PDB entry 6EE1 | X-ray diffraction, 2.36 A resolution | chains C and D of the 4 polymer chains in the assembly

[Chain C (and D)]
Molecule: Isocitrate lyase 2
Source organism: Mycobacterium tuberculosis (strain CDC 1551 / Oshkosh)
Notes: EC 4.1.3.1; chain D of this document is another copy of the same molecule, construct and numbering; everything in this record applies to it too
UniProt: Q8VJU4 (ACEA2_MYCTO); numbering as in UniProt (aligned over 1-766)
Sequence (786 residues; each row starts with the number of its first residue; numbers below 1 keep their minus sign (Met-19 is residue -19)):
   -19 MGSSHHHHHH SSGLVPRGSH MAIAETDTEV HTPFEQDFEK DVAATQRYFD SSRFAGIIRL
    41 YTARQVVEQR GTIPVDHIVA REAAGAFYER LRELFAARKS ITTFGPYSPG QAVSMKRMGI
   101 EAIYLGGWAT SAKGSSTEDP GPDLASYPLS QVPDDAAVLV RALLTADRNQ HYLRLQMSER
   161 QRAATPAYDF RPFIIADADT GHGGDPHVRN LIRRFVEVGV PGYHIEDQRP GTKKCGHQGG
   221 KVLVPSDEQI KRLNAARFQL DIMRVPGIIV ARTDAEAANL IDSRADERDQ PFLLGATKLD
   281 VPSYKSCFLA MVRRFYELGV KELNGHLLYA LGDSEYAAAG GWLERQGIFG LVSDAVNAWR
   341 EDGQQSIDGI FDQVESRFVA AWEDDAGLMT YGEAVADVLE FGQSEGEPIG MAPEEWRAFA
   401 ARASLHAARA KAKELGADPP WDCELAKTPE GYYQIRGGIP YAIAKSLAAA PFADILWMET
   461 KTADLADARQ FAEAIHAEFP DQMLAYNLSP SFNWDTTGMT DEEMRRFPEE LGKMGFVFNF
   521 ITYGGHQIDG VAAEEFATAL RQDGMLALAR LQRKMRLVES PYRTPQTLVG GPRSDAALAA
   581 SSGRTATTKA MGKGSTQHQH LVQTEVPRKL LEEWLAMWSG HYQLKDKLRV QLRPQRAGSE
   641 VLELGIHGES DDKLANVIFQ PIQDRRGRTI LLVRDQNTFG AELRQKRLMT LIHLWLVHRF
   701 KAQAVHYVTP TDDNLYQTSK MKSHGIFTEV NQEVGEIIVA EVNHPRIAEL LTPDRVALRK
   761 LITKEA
Unresolved in the structure: -19 to 11, 217-218, 277-278, 343-344, 381-390, 416, 588-601, 765-766 (chain D: -19 to 10, 217-218, 343, 382-391, 589-601)
Sequence notes: initiating methionine (-19); expression tag (-18 to 0)
Bound ions: Mg2+: Ala450, Ala453
Ligand contacts: acetyl coenzyme A (ACO): Val673, Arg674, Asp675, Gln676, Asn677, Thr678, Leu683, Arg684, Gln685, Lys686, Arg687, Leu688, Met689, Thr690, Tyr707, Val708, Thr709, Pro710, Thr711, Asp713, Asn714, Tyr716, Gln717, Lys720, Met721, His724
From the paper describing this entry:
  - catalytic residues: Lys213 to His217 (by similarity / conservation)

[Chain C / chain D interface]
Pairs across the interface - 102 pairs, chain C then chain D:
  Thr12(C) - Glu159(D)  hydrogen bond
  Phe14(C) - His151(D)
  Phe14(C) - Arg154(D)
  Phe14(C) - Leu155(D)  hydrophobic
  Phe14(C) - Arg162(D)
  Glu15(C) - Glu159(D)
  Glu15(C) - Arg162(D)  salt bridge
  Phe18(C) - Leu155(D)  hydrophobic
  Leu40(C) - Ala580(D)
  Leu40(C) - Gly583(D)
  Tyr41(C) - Ala580(D)
  Arg44(C) - Leu155(D)
  Arg44(C) - Gln156(D)
  Gln45(C) - Ala580(D)
  Gln45(C) - Arg584(D)
  Glu48(C) - Tyr152(D)
  Glu48(C) - Leu155(D)
  Glu48(C) - Gln156(D)  hydrogen bond
  Glu48(C) - Ala576(D)
  Gln49(C) - Arg148(D)
  Gln49(C) - Arg573(D)  hydrogen bond (side chain-backbone)
  Gln49(C) - Ala576(D)
  Gln49(C) - Ala577(D)
  Arg50(C) - Arg148(D)  hydrogen bond (backbone-side chain)
  Gly51(C) - Asp147(D)
  Gly51(C) - Arg148(D)
  Gly51(C) - His151(D)
  Thr52(C) - Asp147(D)  hydrogen bond
  Thr52(C) - His151(D)
  Ile53(C) - Leu144(D)  hydrophobic
  Ile53(C) - Asp147(D)  hydrogen bond (backbone-side chain)
  Ile53(C) - Phe170(D)
  Pro54(C) - Ile58(D)
  Pro54(C) - Val59(D)
  Pro54(C) - Glu62(D)
  Val55(C) - Ile58(D)  hydrophobic
  Val55(C) - Arg148(D)
  Asp56(C) - Asp56(D)
  Asp56(C) - Ile58(D)
  Ile58(C) - Pro54(D)
  Ile58(C) - Val55(D)  hydrophobic
  Ile58(C) - Asp56(D)
  Val59(C) - Pro54(D)
  Val59(C) - Val55(D)  hydrophobic
  Glu62(C) - Pro54(D)
  Arg141(C) - Arg193(D)
  Arg141(C) - Glu197(D)  salt bridge
  Leu144(C) - Ile53(D)  hydrophobic
  Asp147(C) - Gly51(D)
  Asp147(C) - Thr52(D)  hydrogen bond
  Asp147(C) - Ile53(D)  hydrogen bond (side chain-backbone)
  Arg148(C) - Gln49(D)  hydrogen bond (side chain-backbone)
  Arg148(C) - Arg50(D)  hydrogen bond (side chain-backbone)
  Arg148(C) - Gly51(D)
  His151(C) - Phe14(D)
  His151(C) - Gly51(D)
  His151(C) - Thr52(D)
  Tyr152(C) - Glu48(D)
  Arg154(C) - Phe14(D)
  Leu155(C) - Phe14(D)  hydrophobic
  Leu155(C) - Phe18(D)  hydrophobic
  Leu155(C) - Glu48(D)
  Gln156(C) - Arg44(D)  hydrogen bond
  Gln156(C) - Glu48(D)
  Glu159(C) - Thr12(D)
  Glu159(C) - Glu15(D)
  Arg162(C) - Phe14(D)
  Arg162(C) - Glu15(D)  salt bridge
  Phe170(C) - Ile53(D)
  Arg171(C) - Ile53(D)
  Asp185(C) - Leu578(D)
  Asp185(C) - Ser581(D)
  Arg189(C) - Ala577(D)
  Arg189(C) - Ser581(D)  hydrogen bond
  Arg193(C) - Arg141(D)
  Glu197(C) - Arg141(D)  salt bridge
  Lys231(C) - Ser581(D)
  Lys231(C) - Ser582(D)
  Asn234(C) - Ala580(D)  hydrogen bond (side chain-backbone)
  Asn234(C) - Ser581(D)  hydrogen bond (side chain-backbone)
  Ala235(C) - Ser581(D)
  Phe238(C) - Ala577(D)  hydrophobic
  Phe238(C) - Ala580(D)  hydrophobic
  Arg573(C) - Gln49(D)  hydrogen bond (backbone-side chain)
  Ala576(C) - Gln49(D)
  Ala577(C) - Gln49(D)
  Ala577(C) - Arg189(D)
  Ala577(C) - Phe238(D)  hydrophobic
  Leu578(C) - Asp185(D)
  Ala580(C) - Leu40(D)
  Ala580(C) - Tyr41(D)
  Ala580(C) - Gln45(D)
  Ala580(C) - Asn234(D)  hydrogen bond (backbone-side chain)
  Ala580(C) - Phe238(D)  hydrophobic
  Ser581(C) - Asp185(D)  hydrogen bond
  Ser581(C) - Arg189(D)  hydrogen bond
  Ser581(C) - Lys231(D)
  Ser581(C) - Asn234(D)  hydrogen bond (backbone-side chain)
  Ser581(C) - Ala235(D)
  Ser582(C) - Lys231(D)
  Gly583(C) - Leu40(D)
  Arg584(C) - Gln45(D)
Also at the interface, not in a pair above, chain C (52 interface residues in all): Pro172, Thr585
Also at the interface, not in a pair above, chain D (50 interface residues in all): Arg171

[Overview]
Chain C and chain D form an interface of 52 and 50 residues respectively; the contacts include 19 hydrogen
bonds and 4 salt bridges. Polar contacts include Glu15(C)-Arg162(D), Arg141(C)-Glu197(D) and
Thr12(C)-Glu159(D). Bound to chain C: acetyl coenzyme A. Ala450(C) and Ala453(C) coordinate Mg2+. The paper
reports the catalytic residue Lys213(C).
Both chains are Isocitrate lyase 2 (Mycobacterium tuberculosis (strain CDC 1551 / Oshkosh)). Entry 6EE1
(Crystal structure of Mycobacterium tuberculosis ICL2 in complex with acetyl-CoA) was determined by X-ray
diffraction together with 6EDW and 6EDZ from the same study.
